Entry 2X86 (X-ray diffraction, 2.80 A resolution); this record covers chains A and E of the 5 polymer chains in the assembly.

Chain A (and E):
Name: ADP-L-glycero-D-manno-heptose-6-epimerase
Organism: Escherichia coli
Notes: EC 5.1.3.20; chain E of this document is another copy of the same molecule, construct and numbering; everything in this record applies to it too
Reference sequence: P67911 (HLDD_ECO57); numbering as in UniProt (aligned over 1-310)
Sequence (357 residues; numbered -46 to 310; the number before each row is that of its first residue; numbers below 1 keep their minus sign (Met-46 is residue -46)):
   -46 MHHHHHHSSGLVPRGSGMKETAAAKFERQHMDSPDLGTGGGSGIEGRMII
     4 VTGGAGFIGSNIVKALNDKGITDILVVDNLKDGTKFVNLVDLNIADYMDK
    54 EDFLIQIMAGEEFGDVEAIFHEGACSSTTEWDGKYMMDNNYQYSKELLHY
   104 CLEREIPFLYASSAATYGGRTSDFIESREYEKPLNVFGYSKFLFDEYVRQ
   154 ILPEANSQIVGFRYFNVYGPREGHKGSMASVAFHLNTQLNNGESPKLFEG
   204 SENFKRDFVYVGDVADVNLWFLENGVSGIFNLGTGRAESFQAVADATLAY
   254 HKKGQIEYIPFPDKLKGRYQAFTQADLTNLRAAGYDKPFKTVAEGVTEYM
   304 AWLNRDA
Not modelled in the structure: -46 to 0, 308-310
Sequence notes: engineered mutation Phe140 (Tyr in P67911)
Ligand contacts:
  - ADP / beta-D-mannopyranose: Ser79, Thr81, Ser116, Ala118, Phe140, Phe168, Asn169, Lys178, Ser180, Met181, Ala182, Ser183, Val184, His187, Lys199, Leu200, Phe201, Ser204, Phe207, Arg209, Phe243, Leu268, Tyr272
  - NADP (NAP; NADP nicotinamide-adenine-dinucleotide phosphate): Thr5, Gly6, Gly9, Phe10, Ile11, Gly12, Val30, Asp31, Asn32, Lys38, Lys53, Glu75, Gly76, Ala77, Cys78, Ser79, Tyr88, Asn92, Tyr96, Ala114, Ser115, Ser116, Phe140, Lys144, Tyr167, Phe168, Asn169, Val170, His177, Lys178
From the paper describing this entry:
  - catalytic residues: Ser116 (proposed by the authors, not directly observed)
  - mutagenesis - Y140F, K178M (1000-fold): decreased catalytic activity (citing earlier work)

Interface between chain A and chain E:
Pairs across the interface (33):
  Leu33(A) with Gly86(E), hydrogen bond (backbone-backbone); Lys87(E), hydrogen bond (backbone-backbone); Met90(E), hydrophobic
  Lys34(A) with Trp84(E); Asp85(E), salt bridge; Gly86(E), hydrogen bond (backbone-backbone); Lys87(E)
  Asp35(A) with Trp84(E)
  Gly36(A) with Trp84(E), hydrogen bond (backbone-backbone); Gly86(E); Val139(E)
  Thr37(A) with Trp84(E); Arg271(E)
  Phe39(A) with Trp84(E), hydrophobic; Pro136(E); Leu137(E); Asn138(E); Val139(E); Tyr142(E), hydrophobic
  Leu42(A) with Tyr142(E)
  Val43(A) with Arg131(E), hydrogen bond (backbone-side chain); Lys135(E); Pro136(E)
  Asp44(A) with Arg131(E)
  Leu45(A) with Arg131(E), hydrogen bond (backbone-side chain)
  Asn46(A) with Arg131(E), hydrogen bond
  Ile47(A) with Tyr142(E)
  Ala48(A) with Gln153(E), hydrogen bond (backbone-side chain)
  Asp49(A) with Tyr94(E), hydrogen bond; Lys98(E), salt bridge
  Tyr50(A) with Tyr94(E); Leu146(E), hydrophobic
  Asp52(A) with Lys87(E), salt bridge
Other interface residues (no listed pair), chain A (19 interface residues in all): Asn32, Val40, Asp55
Other interface residues (no listed pair), chain E (22 interface residues in all): Asp91, Gln95, Phe145, Glu149, Tyr150

Summary:
Chain A and chain E form an interface of 19 and 22 residues respectively, with 9 hydrogen bonds and 3 salt
bridges. Among the polar pairs are Lys34(A)-Asp85(E), Asp49(A)-Lys98(E) and Asp52(A)-Lys87(E). Ligands of
chain A: NADP and ADP / beta-D-mannopyranose. The paper reports the catalytic residue Ser116(A); Y140F and
K178M of chain A reduce catalytic activity.
Both chains are ADP-L-glycero-D-manno-heptose-6-epimerase (Escherichia coli). Entry 2X86 (AGME bound to
ADP-B-mannose) was determined by X-ray diffraction (same publication as 2X6T).
